Entry 3AY4 (X-ray diffraction, 2.20 A resolution); this record covers chains A and B of the 3 polymer chains in the assembly.

# Chain A (and B)
Protein: Ig gamma-1 chain C region
Source organism: Homo sapiens
Notes: fragment: Fc fragment; chain B of this document is another copy of the same molecule, construct and numbering; everything in this record applies to it too
UniProt: P01857 (IGHG1_HUMAN); residues 225-447 here correspond to UniProt positions 108-330 (UniProt number = residue number - 117)
Sequence (223 residues; each row starts with the number of its first residue):
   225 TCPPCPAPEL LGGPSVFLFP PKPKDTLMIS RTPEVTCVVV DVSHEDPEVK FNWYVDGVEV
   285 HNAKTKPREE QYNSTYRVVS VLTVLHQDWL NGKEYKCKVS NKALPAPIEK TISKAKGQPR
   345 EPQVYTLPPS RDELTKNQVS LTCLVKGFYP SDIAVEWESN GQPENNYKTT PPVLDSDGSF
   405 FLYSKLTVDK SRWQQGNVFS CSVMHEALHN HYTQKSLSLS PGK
Disordered / not traced: 225-228, 444-447 (chain B: 225-228, 445-447)
Cystine bridges: C261-C321, C367-C425
Covalently attached groups: glycan linked to N297
UniProt features mapped onto this chain:
  - glycosylation: N297 (N-linked (GlcNAc...) (complex) asparagine)
What the authors report for this chain:
  - post-translational modification sites: N297
  - binding site for alpha-D-mannopyranose: Y296
  - binding site for N-acetylglucosamine: R301
  - mutagenesis - Y296A: decreased binding to Low affinity immunoglobulin gamma Fc region receptor III-A

# Interface between chain A and chain B
Cross-chain cystine bridges: C229(A)-C229(B)
Residue-residue contacts (49; chain A residue first):
  C229(A) - C229(B)  disulfide
  C229(A) - P230(B)
  Q347(A) - K360(B)
  Y349(A) - S354(B)
  Y349(A) - D356(B)
  Y349(A) - E357(B)
  Y349(A) - K360(B)  hydrogen bond
  L351(A) - P352(B)
  L351(A) - S354(B)
  L351(A) - T366(B)
  P352(A) - L351(B)
  S354(A) - Y349(B)
  S354(A) - T350(B)
  S354(A) - L351(B)
  D356(A) - Y349(B)
  E357(A) - Y349(B)
  E357(A) - K370(B)  salt bridge
  K360(A) - Q347(B)
  K360(A) - Y349(B)
  S364(A) - L368(B)
  S364(A) - K370(B)
  T366(A) - L351(B)
  T366(A) - Y407(B)  hydrogen bond
  L368(A) - S364(B)
  K370(A) - E357(B)  salt bridge
  K370(A) - S364(B)
  N390(A) - S400(B)  hydrogen bond
  K392(A) - L398(B)
  K392(A) - D399(B)
  K392(A) - S400(B)
  K392(A) - F405(B)
  T394(A) - T394(B)
  T394(A) - V397(B)
  T394(A) - F405(B)
  P395(A) - V397(B)
  V397(A) - T394(B)
  L398(A) - K392(B)
  D399(A) - K392(B)
  D399(A) - K409(B)  salt bridge
  S400(A) - K392(B)
  F405(A) - K392(B)
  F405(A) - K409(B)
  Y407(A) - T366(B)  hydrogen bond
  Y407(A) - Y407(B)  hydrophobic
  Y407(A) - K409(B)
  K409(A) - L368(B)
  K409(A) - D399(B)  salt bridge
  K409(A) - F405(B)
  K409(A) - Y407(B)
Interface residues without a listed pair, chain A (28 interface residues in all): T350, P353, T393, S408
Interface residues without a listed pair, chain B (29 interface residues in all): P353, T393, P395, S408, K439

# Overview
Chain A and chain B form an interface of 28 and 29 residues respectively; the contacts include 1 disulfide
bond, 4 hydrogen bonds and 4 salt bridges. Polar pairs include E357(A)-K370(B), D399(A)-K409(B) and
Y349(A)-K360(B). From the paper: a binding site for alpha-D-mannopyranose at Y296(A); Y296A of chain A reduces
binding to Low affinity immunoglobulin gamma Fc region receptor III-A.
Chain A and chain B are both Ig gamma-1 chain C region (Homo sapiens); the structure, Crystal structure of
nonfucosylated Fc complexed with bis-glycosylated soluble form of Fc gamma receptor IIIa, was determined by
X-ray diffraction.
